PDB entry 6A6A | X-ray diffraction, 2.26 A resolution | chains A and B

== Chain A (and B) ==
Protein: D-alanyl-D-alanine carboxypeptidase
From: Enterococcus faecalis
Notes: EC 3.4.16.4; chain B of this document is another copy of the same molecule, construct and numbering; everything in this record applies to it too
Reference sequence: Q47746 (VANY_ENTFA); residue numbers follow UniProt; this construct covers 52-268
Chain sequence (225 residues; numbered 52 to 276; the number before each row is that of its first residue):
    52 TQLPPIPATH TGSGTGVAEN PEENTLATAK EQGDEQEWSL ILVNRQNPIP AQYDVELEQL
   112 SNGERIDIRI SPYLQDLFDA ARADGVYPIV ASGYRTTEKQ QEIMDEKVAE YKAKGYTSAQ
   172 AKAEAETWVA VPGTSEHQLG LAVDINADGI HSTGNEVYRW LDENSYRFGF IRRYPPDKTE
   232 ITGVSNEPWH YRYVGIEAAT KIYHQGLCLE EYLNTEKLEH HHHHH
Disordered / not traced: 52-87, 271-276 (chain B: 52-87, 269-276)
Sequence notes: expression tag (269-276)
Curated features (UniProtKB/Swiss-Prot):
  - active site: E238 (Proton donor/acceptor)
  - binding site (substrate): Q151, W179 to A181, S186
  - binding site (Zn(2+)): H188, D195, H241
Ion coordination: Zn2+: H188, D195, H241 (together with acetate ion)
Small-molecule neighbours: D-alanine (DAL): R146, Q151, W179, V180, A181, S186, E187, H188, Y225, V235, E238, H241

== Chain A / chain B interface ==
Contacting residue pairs (38):
  Q110(A) with R116(B), hydrogen bond
  S112(A) with T147(B), hydrogen bond (backbone-side chain); E149(B)
  N113(A) with T147(B), hydrogen bond (backbone-side chain); E149(B); K150(B); E153(B), hydrogen bond
  G114(A) with T147(B)
  E115(A) with K150(B), salt bridge
  R116(A) with Q110(B), hydrogen bond; G114(B)
  I140(A) with E153(B)
  A142(A) with K150(B)
  T147(A) with S112(B), hydrogen bond (side chain-backbone); N113(B), hydrogen bond (side chain-backbone); G114(B)
  E149(A) with S112(B); N113(B)
  K150(A) with N113(B); E115(B), salt bridge
  E153(A) with N113(B), hydrogen bond; I140(B)
  D156(A) with D199(B); G200(B)
  E157(A) with I140(B)
  V159(A) with I201(B), hydrophobic
  A160(A) with G200(B)
  K163(A) with G200(B), hydrogen bond (side chain-backbone); I201(B)
  N197(A) with E157(B)
  A198(A) with E157(B)
  D199(A) with D156(B); E157(B)
  G200(A) with A160(B)
  I201(A) with D156(B); V159(B), hydrophobic; A160(B); K163(B)
Interface residues without a listed pair, chain A (23 interface residues in all): V141
Interface residues without a listed pair, chain B (22 interface residues in all): V141, A142, N197

== Overview ==
23 residues of chain A face 22 of chain B across their interface, with 9 hydrogen bonds and 2 salt bridges.
Among the polar pairs are E115(A)-K150(B), Q110(A)-R116(B) and S112(A)-T147(B). Ligands of chain A: D-alanine.
Both chains are D-alanyl-D-alanine carboxypeptidase (Enterococcus faecalis). Entry 6A6A (VanYB in complex with
D-Alanine) was determined by X-ray diffraction (same publication as 5ZHF and 5ZHW).
